3E1V - chains A and B; structure by X-ray diffraction, 2.80 A resolution.

Chain A (and B):
Name: Carbonic anhydrase 2
Organism: Haemophilus influenzae
Notes: EC 4.2.1.1; chain B of this document is another copy of the same molecule, construct and numbering; everything in this record applies to it too
UniProtKB: P45148 (CAN_HAEIN); residue numbers follow UniProt; this construct covers 1-229
Chain sequence (229 residues; numbered 1 to 229; the number before each row is that of its first residue):
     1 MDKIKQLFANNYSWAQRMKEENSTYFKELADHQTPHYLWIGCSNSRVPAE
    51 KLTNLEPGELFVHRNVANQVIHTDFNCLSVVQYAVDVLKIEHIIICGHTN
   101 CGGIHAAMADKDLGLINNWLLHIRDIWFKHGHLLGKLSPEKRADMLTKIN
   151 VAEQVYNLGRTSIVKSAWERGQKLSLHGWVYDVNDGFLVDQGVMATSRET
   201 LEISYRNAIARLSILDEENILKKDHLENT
Not modelled in the structure: 1-33, 216-229
Construct notes: engineered mutation Asn44 (Asp in P45148)
Bound ions: Zn2+: Cys42, His98, Cys101
Curated features (UniProtKB/Swiss-Prot):
  - binding site (Zn(2+)): Cys42, His98, Cys101
Reported in the primary citation:
  - mutagenesis - D44N: abolished catalytic activity
  - conformationally variable residues (side-chain flip): Asn44, Ser45, Val47, Arg64, Tyr181, Asp185 to Gly192
  - contacts within the chain: Asn44-Arg64 (hydrogen bond)
  - Zn2+ coordination through a water molecule: Asn44, Gly102
  - allosteric site: Trp39

Chain A / chain B interface:
Pairs across the interface (66):
  Pro35(A) with Ser45(B)
  Ser43(A) with Phe61(B); Val62(B), hydrogen bond (side chain-backbone); Val80(B)
  Asn44(A) with Phe61(B)
  Ser45(A) with Pro35(B); Gly58(B), hydrogen bond (side chain-backbone); Leu60(B)
  Pro48(A) with Glu50(B)
  Glu50(A) with Glu50(B)
  Lys51(A) with Pro57(B); Gly58(B)
  Pro57(A) with Arg46(B); Lys51(B)
  Gly58(A) with Ser45(B), hydrogen bond (backbone-side chain)
  Leu60(A) with Ser45(B), hydrogen bond (backbone-side chain)
  Phe61(A) with Ser43(B); Asn44(B)
  Val62(A) with Ser43(B), hydrogen bond (backbone-side chain); Arg64(B)
  His63(A) with His63(B); Arg64(B), hydrogen bond (side chain-backbone); Asn76(B), hydrogen bond
  Arg64(A) with Val62(B); His63(B), hydrogen bond (backbone-side chain); Arg64(B)
  Asn65(A) with Asn76(B); Val80(B)
  Asp74(A) with Asp74(B); Asn76(B), hydrogen bond
  Phe75(A) with Leu115(B); Asn118(B)
  Asn76(A) with His63(B), hydrogen bond; Asn65(B); Asp74(B), hydrogen bond; Asn76(B); Cys77(B); Trp119(B)
  Cys77(A) with Asn76(B)
  Leu78(A) with Leu115(B), hydrophobic
  Ser79(A) with Leu115(B); Ile116(B); Trp119(B)
  Val80(A) with Ser43(B); Val66(B), hydrophobic
  Gln82(A) with Leu113(B); Gly114(B); Leu115(B), hydrogen bond (side chain-backbone); Ile116(B), hydrogen bond (side chain-backbone)
  Tyr83(A) with Gly102(B); Ile116(B), hydrophobic
  Val87(A) with Leu113(B), hydrophobic
  Gly102(A) with Tyr83(B)
  Leu113(A) with Gln82(B)
  Gly114(A) with Gln82(B)
  Leu115(A) with Phe75(B), hydrophobic; Leu78(B), hydrophobic; Ser79(B); Gln82(B), hydrogen bond (backbone-side chain)
  Ile116(A) with Ser79(B); Gln82(B); Tyr83(B)
  Asn118(A) with Phe75(B)
  Trp119(A) with Phe75(B); Asn76(B); Ser79(B)
Also at the interface, not in a pair above, chain A (36 interface residues in all): Glu59, Val66, Gly103, Ile163
Also at the interface, not in a pair above, chain B (36 interface residues in all): Glu59, Val87, Gly103, Ile163

Overview:
The chain A/chain B interface involves 36 residues from each chain, with 14 hydrogen bonds. Polar pairs
include Ser43(A)-Val62(B), Ser45(A)-Gly58(B) and Leu60(A)-Ser45(B). UniProt lists 3 Zn2+-binding residues on
chain A. The paper reports that D44N of chain A abolishes catalytic activity; water-mediated Zn2+ coordination
by Asn44(A) and Gly102(A).
Both chains are Carbonic anhydrase 2 (Haemophilus influenzae). Entry 3E1V (H. influenzae beta-carbonic
anhydrase, variant D44N) was determined by X-ray diffraction, deposited together with 3E2W, 3E1W, 3E24, 3E28
and 3E2A.
